Entry 3SQ0 (X-ray diffraction, 2.00 A resolution); this record covers chains A and T of the 3 polymer chains in the assembly.

== Chain A ==
Name: DNA polymerase
From: Enterobacteria phage RB69
Notes: EC 2.7.7.7
UniProt: Q38087 (DPOL_BPR69); residues 1-903 here = UniProt positions 1-903
Chain sequence (903 residues; row label = number of the first residue in the row):
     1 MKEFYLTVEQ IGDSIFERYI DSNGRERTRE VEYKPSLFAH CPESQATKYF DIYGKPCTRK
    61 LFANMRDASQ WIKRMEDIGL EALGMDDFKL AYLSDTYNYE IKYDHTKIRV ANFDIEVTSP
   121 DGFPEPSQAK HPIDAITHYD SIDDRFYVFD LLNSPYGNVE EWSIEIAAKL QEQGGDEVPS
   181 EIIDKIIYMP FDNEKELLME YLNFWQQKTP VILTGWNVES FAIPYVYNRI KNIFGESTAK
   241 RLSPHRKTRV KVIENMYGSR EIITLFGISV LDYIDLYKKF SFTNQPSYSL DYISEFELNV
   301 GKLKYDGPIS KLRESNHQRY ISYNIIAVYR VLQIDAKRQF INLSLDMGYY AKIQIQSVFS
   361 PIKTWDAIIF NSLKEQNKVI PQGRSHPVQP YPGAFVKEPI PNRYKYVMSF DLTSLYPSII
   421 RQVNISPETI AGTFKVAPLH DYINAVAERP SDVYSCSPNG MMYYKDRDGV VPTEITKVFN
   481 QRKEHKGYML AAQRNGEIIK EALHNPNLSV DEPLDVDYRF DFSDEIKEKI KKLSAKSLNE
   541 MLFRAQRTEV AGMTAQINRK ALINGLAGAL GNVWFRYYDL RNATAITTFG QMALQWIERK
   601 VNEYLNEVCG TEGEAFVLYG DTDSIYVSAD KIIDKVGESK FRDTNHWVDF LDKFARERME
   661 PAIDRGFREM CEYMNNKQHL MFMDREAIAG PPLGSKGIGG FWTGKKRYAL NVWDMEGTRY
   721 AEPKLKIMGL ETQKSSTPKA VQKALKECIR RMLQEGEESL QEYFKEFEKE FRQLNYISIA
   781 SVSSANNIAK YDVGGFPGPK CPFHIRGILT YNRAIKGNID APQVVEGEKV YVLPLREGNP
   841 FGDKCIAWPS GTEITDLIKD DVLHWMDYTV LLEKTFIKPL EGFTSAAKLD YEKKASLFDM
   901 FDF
Differences from the reference sequence: engineered mutation Ala222 (Asp in Q38087), Ala327 (Asp in Q38087), Ala561 (Leu in Q38087), Gly565 (Ser in Q38087), Ala567 (Tyr in Q38087)
Metal / ion sites: Mn2+ site 1: Asp114, Glu116; Mn2+ site 2: Asp411, Leu412, Asp623 (together with DUP); Mn2+ site 3: Asp411, Asp623 (together with DUP); Mn2+ site 4 near Glu686 (its only coordinating residue here)
Residues lining bound ligands: DUP (2'-deoxyuridine 5'-alpha,beta-imido-triphosphate): Asp411, Leu412, Thr413, Ser414, Leu415, Tyr416, Pro417, Arg482, Lys560, Asn564, Thr622, Asp623
UniProt features mapped onto this chain:
  - region: Thr248 to Thr264 (Beta hairpin), Lys705 to Tyr708 (Binding of DNA in B-conformation), Leu897 to Phe903 (Interaction with the polymerase clamp)
  - binding site (Mg(2+)): Asp114, Glu116, Asp411, Leu412, Asp623
  - binding site (substrate): Ser414 to Tyr416, Arg482, Lys560
  - site: Asp621 (Optimization of metal coordination by the polymerase active site), Lys706 (Optimization of metal coordination by the polymerase active site), Asp714 (Essential for viral replication)
  - mutagenesis: Leu415 (L415A/G: Decreases base selectivity by several hundred fold; L415G/F: Increased misinsertion, increased mismatch extension and inefficient proofreading; L415M: No effect on base selectivity), Asp621 (D621A: Drastic decrease in the efficiency of incorporation of dGMP), Lys706 (K706A: Almost complete loss of polymerase activity), Asp714 (D714A: Complete loss of viral replication)

== Chain T ==
Molecule: 18-nt DNA strand
Sequence (18 nucleotides; each row starts with the number of its first residue):
     1 TCAAGTAAGC AGTCCGCG

== Chain A / chain T interface ==
Pairs across the interface - 41 pairs, chain A then chain T:
  Ile72(A) - DT1(T)  base contact
  Asp86(A) - DT1(T)  phosphate contact
  Asp87(A) - DT1(T)  phosphate contact
  Ser360(A) - DA3(T)  sugar contact
  Ser360(A) - DA4(T)  hydrogen bond to the phosphate
  Pro361(A) - DA4(T)  phosphate contact
  Ile362(A) - DA3(T)  sugar contact
  Ile362(A) - DA4(T)  hydrogen bond to the phosphate
  Lys363(A) - DC2(T)  salt bridge to the phosphate
  Tyr391(A) - DG5(T)  sugar contact
  Tyr391(A) - DT6(T)  sugar contact
  Pro392(A) - DT6(T)  phosphate contact
  Pro392(A) - DA7(T)  phosphate contact
  Gly393(A) - DT6(T)  hydrogen bond to the phosphate
  Gly393(A) - DA7(T)  hydrogen bond to the phosphate
  Ala394(A) - DA7(T)  sugar contact
  Val396(A) - DA7(T)  phosphate contact
  Val396(A) - DA8(T)  phosphate contact
  Asn564(A) - DA4(T)  base contact
  Gly565(A) - DA4(T)  sugar contact
  Gly568(A) - DA4(T)  base contact
  Gly568(A) - DG5(T)  sugar contact
  Ala569(A) - DA4(T)  sugar contact
  Gly571(A) - DG5(T)  sugar contact
  Asn572(A) - DA4(T)  hydrogen bond to the phosphate
  Asn572(A) - DG5(T)  hydrogen bond to the phosphate
  Trp574(A) - DA3(T)  stacking on the base
  Lys705(A) - DA8(T)  salt bridge to the phosphate
  Lys705(A) - DG9(T)  sugar contact
  Lys706(A) - DA7(T)  base contact
  Lys706(A) - DA8(T)  sugar contact
  Arg707(A) - DG9(T)  phosphate contact
  Arg707(A) - DC10(T)  salt bridge to the phosphate
  Glu731(A) - DC10(T)  sugar contact
  Pro799(A) - DC14(T)  phosphate contact
  Lys800(A) - DT13(T)  phosphate contact
  Lys800(A) - DC14(T)  hydrogen bond to the phosphate
  Cys801(A) - DT13(T)  sugar contact
  Phe803(A) - DG12(T)  sugar contact
  Lys844(A) - DT13(T)  salt bridge to the phosphate
  Lys874(A) - DG12(T)  salt bridge to the phosphate
Also at the interface, not in a pair above, chain A (37 interface residues in all): Phe359, Gly383, Pro390, Glu398, Thr703, Lys734, Gly798, Lys878
Also at the interface, not in a pair above, chain T (14 interface residues in all): DA11

== Summary ==
37 residues of chain A face 14 of chain T across their interface; the contacts include 7 hydrogen bonds, 5
salt bridges and 1 aromatic stacking contact. Among the polar pairs are Ser360(A)-DA4(T), Ile362(A)-DA4(T) and
Gly393(A)-DT6(T). Ligands of chain A: compound DUP.
Here chain A is DNA polymerase (Enterobacteria phage RB69) and chain T is an 18-nt DNA strand. Entry 3SQ0 (DNA
Polymerase(L561A/S565G/Y567A) Ternary Complex with dUpNpp Opposite dA (Mn2+)) was determined by X-ray
diffraction, deposited together with 3S9H, 3SCX, 3SI6, 3SJJ, 3SNN, 3SPY, 3SPZ and 3SQ1.
